6N30 - chains B and E of the 22 polymer chains in the assembly; structure by electron microscopy, 3.20 A resolution.

[Chain B]
Name: ATP synthase subunit alpha
Organism: Bacillus sp. (strain PS3)
Notes: EC 3.6.3.14
UniProtKB: A0A0M3VGF9 (A0A0M3VGF9_BACP3); residue numbers follow UniProt; this construct covers 1-502
Sequence (502 residues; row label = number of the first residue in the row):
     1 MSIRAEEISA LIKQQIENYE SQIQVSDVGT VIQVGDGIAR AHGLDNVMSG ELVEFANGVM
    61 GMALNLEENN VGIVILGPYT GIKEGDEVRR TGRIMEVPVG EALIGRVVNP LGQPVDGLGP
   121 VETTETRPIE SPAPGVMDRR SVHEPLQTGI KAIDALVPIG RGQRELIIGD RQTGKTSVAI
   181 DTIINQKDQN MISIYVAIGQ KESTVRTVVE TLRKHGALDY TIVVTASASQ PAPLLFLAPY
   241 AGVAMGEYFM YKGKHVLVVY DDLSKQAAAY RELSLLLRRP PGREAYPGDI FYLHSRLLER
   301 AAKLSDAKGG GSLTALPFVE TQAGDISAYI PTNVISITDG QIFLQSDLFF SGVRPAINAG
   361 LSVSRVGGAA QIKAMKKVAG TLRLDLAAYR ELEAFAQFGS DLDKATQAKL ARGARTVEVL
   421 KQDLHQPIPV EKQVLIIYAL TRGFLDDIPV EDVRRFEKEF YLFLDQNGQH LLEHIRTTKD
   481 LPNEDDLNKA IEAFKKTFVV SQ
Unresolved in the structure: 1-2, 502
Construct notes: conflict Pro132 (Arg in A0A0M3VGF9), Ser193 (Cys in A0A0M3VGF9), Phe463 (Trp in A0A0M3VGF9)
Ion coordination: Mg2+: Thr176 (together with ATP)
Small-molecule neighbours: ATP (adenosine-5'-triphosphate): Asp170, Arg171, Gln172, Thr173, Gly174, Lys175, Thr176, Ser177, Phe349, Arg354, Pro355, Gln422, Asp423, Leu424

[Chain E]
Name: ATP synthase subunit beta
Organism: Bacillus sp. (strain PS3)
Notes: EC 3.6.3.14
UniProtKB: A0A0M4U1P9 (A0A0M4U1P9_BACP3); residue numbers follow UniProt; this construct covers 1-473
Sequence (473 residues; row label = number of the first residue in the row):
     1 MTRGRVIQVM GPVVDVKFEN GHLPAIYNAL KIQHKARNEN EVDIDLTLEV ALHLGDDTVR
    61 TIAMASTDGL IRGMEVIDTG APISVPVGEV TLGRVFNVLG EPIDLEGDIP ADARRDPIHR
   121 PAPKFEELAT EVEILETGIK VVDLLAPYIK GGKIGLFGGA GVGKTVLIQE LIHNIAQEHG
   181 GISVFAGVGE RTREGNDLYH EMKDSGVISK TAMVFGQMNE PPGARMRVAL TGLTMAEYFR
   241 DEQGQDVLLF IDNIFRFTQA GSEVSALLGR MPSAVGYQPT LATEMGQLQE RITSTAKGSI
   301 TSIQAIYVPA DDYTDPAPAT TFSHLDATTN LERKLAEMGI YPAVDPLAST SRALAPEIVG
   361 EEHYQVARKV QQTLQRYKEL QDIIAILGMD ELSDEDKLVV HRARRIQFFL SQNFHVAEQF
   421 TGQPGSYVPV KETVRGFKEI LEGKYDHLPE DAFRLVGRIE EVVEKAKAMG VEV
Unresolved in the structure: 472-473
Ion coordination: Mg2+: Thr165 (together with ADP)
Small-molecule neighbours:
  - ADP (adenosine-5'-diphosphate): Gly159, Ala160, Gly161, Val162, Gly163, Lys164, Thr165, Val166, Arg191, Glu194, Tyr341, Gln412, Phe414, Ala417, Phe420
  - ATP (adenosine-5'-triphosphate): Ser351, Arg352, Tyr364, Arg368

[Chain B / chain E interface]
Pairs across the interface - 87 pairs, chain B then chain E:
  Ile32(B) with Leu54(E); Gly55(E), hydrogen bond (backbone-backbone)
  Gln33(B) with His53(E); Leu54(E)
  Val34(B) with Ile26(E), hydrophobic; Leu52(E); His53(E), hydrogen bond (backbone-backbone)
  Gly35(B) with Leu52(E)
  Asp36(B) with Leu52(E); Arg270(E), salt bridge
  Tyr79(B) with Ile26(E), hydrophobic; Tyr27(E)
  Thr80(B) with Ala25(E); Tyr27(E)
  Lys83(B) with Leu23(E); Pro24(E), hydrogen bond (side chain-backbone)
  Glu84(B) with Leu23(E); Gly55(E); Asp57(E)
  Val115(B) with Phe125(E), hydrophobic
  Asp116(B) with Phe125(E); Glu126(E)
  Gly117(B) with Glu126(E)
  Arg171(B) with Phe322(E); Thr328(E); Asn330(E); Ala348(E); Thr350(E), hydrogen bond
  Gln172(B) with Thr350(E); Arg352(E)
  Lys201(B) with Lys153(E); Glu290(E); His324(E), hydrogen bond (side chain-backbone); Asp326(E), salt bridge
  Glu202(B) with Lys124(E); Phe125(E); Leu128(E); Glu290(E)
  Ser203(B) with Leu128(E); Thr130(E)
  Thr204(B) with Arg352(E)
  Arg206(B) with Phe125(E), hydrogen bond (side chain-backbone); Glu126(E); Leu128(E), hydrogen bond (side chain-backbone); Thr130(E)
  Thr207(B) with Thr130(E)
  Ala228(B) with Thr283(E); Gly286(E); His324(E)
  Ser229(B) with Ala122(E); Gly286(E); Gln287(E); Glu290(E)
  Gln230(B) with Thr283(E)
  Lys265(B) with Ser323(E)
  Arg271(B) with Ser273(E), hydrogen bond; Ala274(E)
  Glu272(B) with Pro279(E); Thr280(E); Thr283(E)
  Leu275(B) with Met271(E); Pro272(E); Ser273(E)
  Leu276(B) with Thr280(E)
  Arg278(B) with Gly269(E), hydrogen bond (side chain-backbone); Met271(E)
  Arg279(B) with Met271(E)
  Glu284(B) with Ala274(E)
  Ala285(B) with Ser273(E); Ala274(E)
  Gln322(B) with Ala319(E)
  Asp347(B) with Gln375(E)
  Phe349(B) with Arg368(E)
  Phe350(B) with Leu347(E); Gln371(E); Gln372(E); Gln375(E)
  Ser351(B) with Gln372(E)
  Arg354(B) with Tyr364(E); Arg368(E)
  Gln397(B) with Arg376(E); Ile383(E); Asp396(E)
  Phe398(B) with Ile383(E), hydrophobic; Leu387(E), hydrophobic; Glu391(E)
  Gly399(B) with Glu391(E), hydrogen bond (backbone-backbone)
Also at the interface, not in a pair above, chain B (49 interface residues in all): Ile82, Val107, Gly199, Val205, Val209, Pro231, Pro281, Ala323
Also at the interface, not in a pair above, chain E (59 interface residues in all): Asp56, Pro123, Thr293, Tyr313, Thr314, Leu325, Glu379, Leu392, Ser393

[Overview]
49 residues of chain B face 59 of chain E across their interface; the contacts include 10 hydrogen bonds and 2
salt bridges. Polar contacts include Asp36(B)-Arg270(E), Lys201(B)-Asp326(E) and Lys83(B)-Pro24(E). ATP is
bound between chain B and chain E. Chain E binds ADP.
Here chain B is ATP synthase subunit alpha and chain E is ATP synthase subunit beta, both from Bacillus sp.
(strain PS3). Entry 6N30 (Bacillus PS3 ATP synthase class 3) was determined by electron microscopy together
with 6N2D, 6N2Y and 6N2Z from the same study.
